PDB entry 4OSL | X-ray diffraction, 2.45 A resolution | chains A and J of the 3 polymer chains in the assembly

[Chain A]
Protein: Hax3
Source organism: Xanthomonas campestris pv. armoraciae
UniProt: Q3ZD72 (Q3ZD72_XANCA); residue numbers follow UniProt; this construct covers 231-720
Sequence (499 residues; row label = number of the first residue in the row):
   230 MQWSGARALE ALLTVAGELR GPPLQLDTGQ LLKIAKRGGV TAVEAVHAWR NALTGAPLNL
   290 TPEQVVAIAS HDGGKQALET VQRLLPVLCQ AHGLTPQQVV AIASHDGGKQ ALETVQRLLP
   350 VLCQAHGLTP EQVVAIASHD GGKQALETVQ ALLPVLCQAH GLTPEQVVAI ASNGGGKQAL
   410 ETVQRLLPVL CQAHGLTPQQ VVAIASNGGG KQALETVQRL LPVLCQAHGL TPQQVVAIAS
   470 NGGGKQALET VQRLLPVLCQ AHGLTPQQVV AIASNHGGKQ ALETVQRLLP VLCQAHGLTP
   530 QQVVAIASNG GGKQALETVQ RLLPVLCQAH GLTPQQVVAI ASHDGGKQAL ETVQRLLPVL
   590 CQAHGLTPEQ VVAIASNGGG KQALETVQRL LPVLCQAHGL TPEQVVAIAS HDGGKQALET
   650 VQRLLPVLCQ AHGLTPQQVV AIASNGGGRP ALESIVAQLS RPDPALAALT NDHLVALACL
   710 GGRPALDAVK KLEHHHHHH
Not modelled in the structure: 230, 723-728
Differences from the reference sequence: expression tag (230, 721-728); engineered mutation His300 (Asn in Q3ZD72), Asp301 (Ile in Q3ZD72), His368 (Asn in Q3ZD72), Asp369 (Ile in Q3ZD72), Asn402 (His in Q3ZD72), Gly403 (Asp in Q3ZD72), Asn436 (His in Q3ZD72), Gly437 (Asp in Q3ZD72), Asn470 (His in Q3ZD72), Gly471 (Asp in Q3ZD72), His505 (Ser in Q3ZD72), Gly539 (Ser in Q3ZD72), His572 (Asn in Q3ZD72), Asp573 (Ser in Q3ZD72), Asn606 (His in Q3ZD72), Gly607 (Asp in Q3ZD72), His640 (Asn in Q3ZD72), Asp641 (Ile in Q3ZD72)

[Chain J]
Molecule: 17-nt DNA strand
Sequence (17 nucleotides; row label = number of the first residue in the row; numbers below 1 keep their minus sign (DA-14 is residue -14)):
   -14 AGAGAGACAA AGGGACA

[Chain A / chain J interface]
Pairs across the interface - 6 pairs, chain A then chain J:
  Lys262(A) - DA-5(J)  salt bridge to the phosphate
  Lys265(A) - DA-4(J)  salt bridge to the phosphate
  Arg266(A) - DA-4(J)  base contact
  Arg266(A) - DG-3(J)  hydrogen bond to the base
  Arg266(A) - DG-2(J)  base contact
  His505(A) - DA-8(J)  base contact
Interface residues without a listed pair, chain A (8 interface residues in all): Asp335, Asp369, Asn470, Asp641
Interface residues without a listed pair, chain J (8 interface residues in all): DA-12, DA-10, DC-7

[Overview]
Chain A and chain J each contribute 8 residues to their interface; the contacts include 1 hydrogen bond and 2
salt bridges. Among the polar pairs are Arg266(A)-DG-3(J), Lys262(A)-DA-5(J) and Lys265(A)-DA-4(J).
Chain A is Hax3 (Xanthomonas campestris pv. armoraciae) and chain J is a 17-nt DNA strand; the structure,
Crystal structure of TAL effector reveals the recognition between histidine and guanine, was determined by
X-ray diffraction (same publication as 4OSH, 4OSI, 4OSJ, 4OSK, 4OSM, 4OSQ and 9 further entries).
